Entry 7DZW (electron microscopy, 3.45 A resolution); this record covers chains A and C of the 3 polymer chains in the assembly.

[Chain A (and C)]
Molecule: Spike glycoprotein
Source organism: Severe acute respiratory syndrome coronavirus 2
Notes: chain C of this document is another copy of the same molecule, construct and numbering; everything in this record applies to it too
Reference sequence: P0DTC2 (SPIKE_SARS2); residues 14-1254 here = UniProt positions 14-1254
Amino-acid sequence (1249 residues; row label = number of the first residue in the row):
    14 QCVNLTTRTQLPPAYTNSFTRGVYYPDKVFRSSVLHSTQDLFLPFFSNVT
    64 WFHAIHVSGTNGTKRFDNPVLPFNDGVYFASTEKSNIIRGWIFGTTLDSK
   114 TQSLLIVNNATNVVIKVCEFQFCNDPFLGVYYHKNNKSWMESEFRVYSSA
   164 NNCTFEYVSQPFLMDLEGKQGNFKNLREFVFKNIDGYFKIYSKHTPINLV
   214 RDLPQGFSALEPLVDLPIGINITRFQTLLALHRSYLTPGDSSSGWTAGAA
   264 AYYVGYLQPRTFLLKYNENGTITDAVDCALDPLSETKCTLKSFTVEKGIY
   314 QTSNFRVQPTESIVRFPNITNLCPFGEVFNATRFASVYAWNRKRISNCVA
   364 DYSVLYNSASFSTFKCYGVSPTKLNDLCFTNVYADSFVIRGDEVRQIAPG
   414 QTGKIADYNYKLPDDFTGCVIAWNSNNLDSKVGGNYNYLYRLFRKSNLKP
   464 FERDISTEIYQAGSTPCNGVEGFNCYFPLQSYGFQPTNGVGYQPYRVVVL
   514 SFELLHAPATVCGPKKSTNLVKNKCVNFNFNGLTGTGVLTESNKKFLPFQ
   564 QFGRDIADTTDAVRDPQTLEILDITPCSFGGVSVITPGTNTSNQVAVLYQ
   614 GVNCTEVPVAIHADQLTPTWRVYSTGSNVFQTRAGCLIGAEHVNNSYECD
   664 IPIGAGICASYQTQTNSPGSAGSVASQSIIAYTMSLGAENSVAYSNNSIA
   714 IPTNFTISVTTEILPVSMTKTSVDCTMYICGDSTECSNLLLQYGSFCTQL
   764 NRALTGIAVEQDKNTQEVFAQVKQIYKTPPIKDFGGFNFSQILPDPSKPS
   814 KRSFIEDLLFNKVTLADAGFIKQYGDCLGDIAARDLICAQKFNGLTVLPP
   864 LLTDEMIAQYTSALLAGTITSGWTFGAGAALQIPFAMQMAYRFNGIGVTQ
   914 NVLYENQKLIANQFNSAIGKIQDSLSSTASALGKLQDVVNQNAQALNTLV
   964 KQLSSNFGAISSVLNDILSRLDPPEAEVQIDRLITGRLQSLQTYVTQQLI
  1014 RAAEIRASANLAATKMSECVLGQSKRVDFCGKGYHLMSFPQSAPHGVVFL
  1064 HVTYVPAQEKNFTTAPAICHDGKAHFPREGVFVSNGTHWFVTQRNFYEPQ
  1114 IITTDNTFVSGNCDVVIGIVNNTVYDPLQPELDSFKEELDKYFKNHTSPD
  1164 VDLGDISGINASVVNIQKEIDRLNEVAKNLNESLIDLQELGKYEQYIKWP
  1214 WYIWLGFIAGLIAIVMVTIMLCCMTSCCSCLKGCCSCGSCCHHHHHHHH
Disordered / not traced: 14-26, 1148-1262
Sequence notes: engineered mutation Gly-614 (Asp in P0DTC2), Gly-682 (Arg in P0DTC2), Ser-683 (Arg in P0DTC2), Gly-685 (Arg in P0DTC2), Pro-986 (Lys in P0DTC2), Pro-987 (Val in P0DTC2); expression tag (1255-1262)
UniProt features mapped onto this chain:
  - region: Asn-280 to Cys-301 (Putative superantigen), Arg-403 to Asp-405 (Integrin-binding motif), Asn-448 to Phe-456 (Immunodominant HLA epitope recognized by the CD8+), Pro-681, Ala-684 (Putative superantigen), Ser-816 to Tyr-837 (Fusion peptide 1), Lys-835 to Phe-855 (Fusion peptide 2), Asp-1163 to Glu-1202 (Heptad repeat 2)
  - motif: Met-1237 to Cys-1241 (Binding to host endocytosis trafficking protein SNX27)
  - site: Arg-815, Ser-816 (Cleavage)
  - lipidation (S-palmitoyl cysteine): Cys-1235, Cys-1236, Cys-1240, Cys-1241, Cys-1243, Cys-1247, Cys-1248, Cys-1250, Cys-1253, Cys-1254
  - glycosylation: Asn-17 (N-linked (GlcNAc...) (complex) asparagine), Asn-61 (N-linked (GlcNAc...) (hybrid) asparagine), Asn-74 (N-linked (GlcNAc...) (complex) asparagine), Asn-122 (N-linked (GlcNAc...) (hybrid) asparagine), Asn-149 (N-linked (GlcNAc...) (complex) asparagine), Asn-165 (N-linked (GlcNAc...) (complex) asparagine), Asn-234 (N-linked (GlcNAc...) (high mannose) asparagine), Asn-282 (N-linked (GlcNAc...) (complex) asparagine), Thr-323 (O-linked (GalNAc) threonine), Ser-325 (O-linked (HexNAc...) serine), Asn-331 (N-linked (GlcNAc...) (complex) asparagine), Asn-343 (N-linked (GlcNAc...) (complex) asparagine), Asn-603 (N-linked (GlcNAc...) (hybrid) asparagine), Asn-616 (N-linked (GlcNAc...) (complex) asparagine), Asn-657 (N-linked (GlcNAc...) (complex) asparagine), Thr-676 (O-linked (GlcNAc...) threonine), Thr-678 (O-linked (GlcNAc...) threonine), Asn-709 (N-linked (GlcNAc...) (high mannose) asparagine), Asn-717 (N-linked (GlcNAc...) (hybrid) asparagine), Asn-801 (N-linked (GlcNAc...) (hybrid) asparagine) and 6 more in UniProt
  - natural variant: Leu-18 (L18F: In strain: Beta/B.1.351, Gamma/P.1 and 1 more), Thr-19 (T19I: In strain: Omicron/BQ.1.1, Omicron/XBB.1.5 and 1 more; T19R: In strain: Delta/B.1.617.2, Omicron/BA.2 and 4 more), Thr-20 (T20N: In strain: Gamma/P.1), Leu-24 to Ala-27 (sequence variant, change not given here; In strain: Omicron/BA.2, Omicron/BA.2.12.1 and 6 more), Pro-26 (P26S: In strain: Gamma/P.1), Gln-52 (Q52H: In strain: Omicron/EG.5.1), Ala-67 (A67V: In strain: Eta/B.1.525, Omicron/BA.1), His-69 to Val-70 (deletion: In strain: Alpha/B.1.1.7, Eta/B.1.525 and 5 more), Gly-75 (G75V: In strain: Lambda/C.37), Thr-76 (T76I: In strain: Lambda/C.37), Asp-80 (D80A: In strain: Beta/B.1.351), Val-83 (V83A: In strain: Omicron/XBB.1.5, Omicron/EG.5.1), 81 further natural variant entries in UniProt
  - mutagenesis: His-69 to Val-70 (Increased incorporation of cleaved spike into virions), Asn-121 (N121Q: Partial loss of biliverdin affinity), Arg-190 (R190K: Partial loss of biliverdin affinity), Asn-234 (N234Q: Increased resistance to neutralizing antibodies), Asn-331 (N331Q: Reduced viral infectivity), Asn-343 (N343Q: Reduced viral infectivity), Leu-452 (L452R: Increased resistance to neutralizing antibodies. Decreases HLA binding to NF9 epitope. Increased binding affinity to human ACE2), Tyr-453 (Y453F: Decreased HLA binding to NF9 epitope. Increased binding affinity to human ACE2), Ala-475 (A475V: Increased resistance to neutralizing antibodies), Val-483 (V483A: Increased resistance to neutralizing antibodies), Glu-484 (E484D: Increased replication in human TMEM106B overexpressing cells), Phe-490 (F490L: Increased resistance to neutralizing antibodies and human covalescent sera neutralization), 11 further mutagenesis entries in UniProt
Reported in the primary citation:
  - mutagenesis - D614G: increased binding to recombinant ACE2

[Interface between chain A and chain C]
Contacting residue pairs (46; chain A residue first):
  Lys-41(A) with His-519(C), hydrogen bond (backbone-backbone); Gln-563(C); Gln-564(C), hydrogen bond (backbone-backbone)
  Val-42(A) with His-519(C), hydrogen bond (backbone-backbone); Phe-565(C)
  Phe-43(A) with Phe-565(C), hydrogen bond (backbone-backbone); Gly-566(C); Arg-567(C), hydrogen bond (backbone-backbone)
  Asp-198(A) with Pro-463(C)
  Gly-199(A) with Pro-463(C), hydrogen bond (backbone-backbone); Phe-464(C)
  Gly-232(A) with Phe-464(C); Glu-465(C); Arg-466(C), hydrogen bond (backbone-backbone)
  Asn-282(A) with Lys-558(C)
  Gln-755(A) with Asn-969(C), hydrogen bond (backbone-backbone); Phe-970(C), hydrogen bond (backbone-backbone)
  Lys-786(A) with Leu-699(C); Gly-700(C)
  Gln-787(A) with Ala-701(C)
  Ile-788(A) with Ala-701(C), hydrogen bond (backbone-backbone); Glu-702(C); Asn-703(C), hydrogen bond (backbone-backbone)
  Tyr-789(A) with Asn-703(C)
  Lys-790(A) with Asn-703(C), hydrogen bond (backbone-backbone); Val-705(C)
  Asp-848(A) with Thr-618(C); Glu-619(C)
  Ile-850(A) with Pro-589(C); Ser-591(C)
  Ala-852(A) with Phe-592(C)
  Gln-853(A) with Phe-592(C)
  Pro-863(A) with Ala-668(C)
  Leu-864(A) with Ala-668(C); Gly-669(C), hydrogen bond (backbone-backbone)
  Gly-889(A) with Lys-1045(C)
  Ala-890(A) with Lys-1045(C)
  Gln-895(A) with Ser-711(C); Ile-712(C); Ala-713(C), hydrogen bond (backbone-backbone)
  Ile-896(A) with Ser-711(C)
  Pro-897(A) with Ser-708(C)
  Tyr-917(A) with Val-1128(C)
  Arg-983(A) with Val-382(C); Ser-383(C), hydrogen bond (backbone-backbone)
  Ser-1030(A) with Val-1040(C)
Interface residues without a listed pair, chain A (42 interface residues in all): Asp-40, Ile-233, Asn-234, Gly-413, Tyr-756, Val-785, Leu-849, Lys-854, Gly-891, Leu-894, Val-963, Ser-967, Ser-982, Leu-984, Glu-1031
Interface residues without a listed pair, chain C (48 interface residues in all): Lys-386, Ala-520, Phe-562, Ala-570, Cys-590, Asn-616, Ser-704, Ser-968, Gly-971, Pro-987, Gly-1046, Pro-1069, Val-1129

[Summary]
42 residues of chain A and 48 residues of chain C are in contact; the contacts include 15 hydrogen bonds.
Main-chain hydrogen bonds include Lys-41(A)/His-519(C), Lys-41(A)/Gln-564(C) and Val-42(A)/His-519(C). From
UniProt: 23 mutagenesis sites on chain A. The paper reports that D614G of chain A increases binding to
recombinant ACE2.
Both chains are Spike glycoprotein (Severe acute respiratory syndrome coronavirus 2). Entry 7DZW (Apo spike
protein from SARS-CoV2) was determined by electron microscopy (same publication as 7DZY).
